1EEU - chains A and B; structure by X-ray diffraction, 1.60 A resolution.

== Chain A ==
Molecule: Kappa-4 immunoglobulin (light chain)
From: Homo sapiens
UniProtKB: P01625 (KV4A_HUMAN); the construct lacks a stretch of the UniProt sequence, so the offset changes along the chain: 1-27 = UniProt 1-27; 28-108 = UniProt 34-114
Chain sequence (114 residues; numbered 1 to 108 plus 6 insertion-coded residues; the number before each row is that of its first residue; a row labelled like 27A-27F holds insertion residues (27A, then the next letters in order)):
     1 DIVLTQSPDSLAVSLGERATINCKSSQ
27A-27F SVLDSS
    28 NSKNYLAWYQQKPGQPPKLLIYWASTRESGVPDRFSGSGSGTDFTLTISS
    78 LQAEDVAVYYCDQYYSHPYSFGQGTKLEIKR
Unresolved in the structure: 107-108
Construct notes: engineered mutation Leu4 (Met in P01625), Asp27D (Tyr31 in P01625), Asp89 (Gln95 in P01625), His94 (Thr100 in P01625)
Disulfide bonds: Cys23-Cys88
What the authors report for this chain:
  - mutagenesis - Q38D (2.0 kcal/mol), Q38N (1.1 kcal/mol), Q89D (5.3 kcal/mol): decreased stability
  - contacts within the chain: Asp89-Ser97 (backbone contact), Asp89-Phe98, Asp89-Gln90 (backbone contact)
  - conformationally variable residues: Gln90, Tyr91, Tyr96, Ser97, Phe98
  - mutagenesis - Q89D: abolished expression

== Chain B ==
Molecule: Kappa-4 immunoglobulin (light chain)
From: Homo sapiens
UniProtKB: P01625 (KV4A_HUMAN); the construct lacks a stretch of the UniProt sequence, so the offset changes along the chain: 301-327 = UniProt 1-27; 328-408 = UniProt 34-114
Chain sequence (114 residues; numbered 301 to 408 plus 6 insertion-coded residues; the number before each row is that of its first residue; a row labelled like 327A-327F holds insertion residues (327A, then the next letters in order)):
   301 DIVLTQSPDSLAVSLGERATINCKSSQ
327A-327F SVLDSS
   328 NSKNYLAWYQQKPGQPPKLLIYWASTRESGVPDRFSGSGSGTDFTLTISS
   378 LQAEDVAVYYCDQYYSHPYSFGQGTKLEIKR
Unresolved in the structure: 408
Construct notes: engineered mutation Leu304 (Met4 in P01625), Asp327D (Tyr31 in P01625), Asp389 (Gln95 in P01625), His394 (Thr100 in P01625)
Disulfide bonds: Cys323-Cys388

== Interface between chain A and chain B ==
Pairs across the interface (29):
  Tyr36(A) - Phe398(B)  hydrophobic
  Gln38(A) - Gln338(B)  hydrogen bond
  Gln38(A) - Tyr387(B)  hydrogen bond
  Gln42(A) - Tyr387(B)  hydrogen bond (backbone-side chain)
  Pro43(A) - Tyr387(B)  hydrophobic
  Pro43(A) - Phe398(B)  hydrophobic
  Pro43(A) - Gly399(B)
  Pro44(A) - Pro344(B)  hydrophobic
  Pro44(A) - Phe398(B)
  Leu46(A) - Tyr396(B)  hydrophobic
  Tyr49(A) - His394(B)
  Glu55(A) - His394(B)  salt bridge
  Glu55(A) - Pro395(B)
  Glu55(A) - Tyr396(B)  hydrogen bond (side chain-backbone)
  Ser56(A) - His394(B)
  Ser56(A) - Pro395(B)
  Tyr87(A) - Gln338(B)  hydrogen bond
  Tyr87(A) - Gln342(B)  hydrogen bond (side chain-backbone)
  Tyr87(A) - Pro343(B)  hydrophobic
  His94(A) - Tyr349(B)  hydrogen bond
  His94(A) - Glu355(B)  salt bridge
  Pro95(A) - Glu355(B)
  Pro95(A) - Ser356(B)
  Tyr96(A) - Leu346(B)  hydrophobic
  Tyr96(A) - Glu355(B)  hydrogen bond (backbone-side chain)
  Phe98(A) - Tyr336(B)  hydrophobic
  Phe98(A) - Pro343(B)  hydrophobic
  Phe98(A) - Pro344(B)
  Gly99(A) - Pro343(B)
Other interface residues (no listed pair), chain A (17 interface residues in all): Asp89, Gln100
Other interface residues (no listed pair), chain B (17 interface residues in all): Asp389, Gln400

== Summary ==
The chain A/chain B interface involves 17 residues from each chain, with 8 hydrogen bonds and 2 salt bridges.
Polar contacts include Glu55(A)-His394(B), His94(A)-Glu355(B) and Gln38(A)-Gln338(B). From the paper: Q38D,
Q38N and Q89D of chain A reduce stability; conformational variability at Gln90(A), Tyr91(A) and Tyr96(A) among
others.
Both chains are Kappa-4 immunoglobulin (light chain) (Homo sapiens). Entry 1EEU (M4L/Y(27D)D/Q89D/T94H mutant
of LEN) was determined by X-ray diffraction, deposited together with 1EFQ.
